PDB entry 8TUG | electron microscopy, 3.50 A resolution | chains A and B of the 16 polymer chains in the assembly

Chain A:
Molecule: DNA-directed RNA polymerase II subunit RPB1
Source organism: Saccharomyces cerevisiae
Notes: EC 2.7.7.6
UniProt: P04050 (RPB1_YEAST); residue numbers follow UniProt; this construct covers 1-1733
Sequence (1733 residues; row label = number of the first residue in the row):
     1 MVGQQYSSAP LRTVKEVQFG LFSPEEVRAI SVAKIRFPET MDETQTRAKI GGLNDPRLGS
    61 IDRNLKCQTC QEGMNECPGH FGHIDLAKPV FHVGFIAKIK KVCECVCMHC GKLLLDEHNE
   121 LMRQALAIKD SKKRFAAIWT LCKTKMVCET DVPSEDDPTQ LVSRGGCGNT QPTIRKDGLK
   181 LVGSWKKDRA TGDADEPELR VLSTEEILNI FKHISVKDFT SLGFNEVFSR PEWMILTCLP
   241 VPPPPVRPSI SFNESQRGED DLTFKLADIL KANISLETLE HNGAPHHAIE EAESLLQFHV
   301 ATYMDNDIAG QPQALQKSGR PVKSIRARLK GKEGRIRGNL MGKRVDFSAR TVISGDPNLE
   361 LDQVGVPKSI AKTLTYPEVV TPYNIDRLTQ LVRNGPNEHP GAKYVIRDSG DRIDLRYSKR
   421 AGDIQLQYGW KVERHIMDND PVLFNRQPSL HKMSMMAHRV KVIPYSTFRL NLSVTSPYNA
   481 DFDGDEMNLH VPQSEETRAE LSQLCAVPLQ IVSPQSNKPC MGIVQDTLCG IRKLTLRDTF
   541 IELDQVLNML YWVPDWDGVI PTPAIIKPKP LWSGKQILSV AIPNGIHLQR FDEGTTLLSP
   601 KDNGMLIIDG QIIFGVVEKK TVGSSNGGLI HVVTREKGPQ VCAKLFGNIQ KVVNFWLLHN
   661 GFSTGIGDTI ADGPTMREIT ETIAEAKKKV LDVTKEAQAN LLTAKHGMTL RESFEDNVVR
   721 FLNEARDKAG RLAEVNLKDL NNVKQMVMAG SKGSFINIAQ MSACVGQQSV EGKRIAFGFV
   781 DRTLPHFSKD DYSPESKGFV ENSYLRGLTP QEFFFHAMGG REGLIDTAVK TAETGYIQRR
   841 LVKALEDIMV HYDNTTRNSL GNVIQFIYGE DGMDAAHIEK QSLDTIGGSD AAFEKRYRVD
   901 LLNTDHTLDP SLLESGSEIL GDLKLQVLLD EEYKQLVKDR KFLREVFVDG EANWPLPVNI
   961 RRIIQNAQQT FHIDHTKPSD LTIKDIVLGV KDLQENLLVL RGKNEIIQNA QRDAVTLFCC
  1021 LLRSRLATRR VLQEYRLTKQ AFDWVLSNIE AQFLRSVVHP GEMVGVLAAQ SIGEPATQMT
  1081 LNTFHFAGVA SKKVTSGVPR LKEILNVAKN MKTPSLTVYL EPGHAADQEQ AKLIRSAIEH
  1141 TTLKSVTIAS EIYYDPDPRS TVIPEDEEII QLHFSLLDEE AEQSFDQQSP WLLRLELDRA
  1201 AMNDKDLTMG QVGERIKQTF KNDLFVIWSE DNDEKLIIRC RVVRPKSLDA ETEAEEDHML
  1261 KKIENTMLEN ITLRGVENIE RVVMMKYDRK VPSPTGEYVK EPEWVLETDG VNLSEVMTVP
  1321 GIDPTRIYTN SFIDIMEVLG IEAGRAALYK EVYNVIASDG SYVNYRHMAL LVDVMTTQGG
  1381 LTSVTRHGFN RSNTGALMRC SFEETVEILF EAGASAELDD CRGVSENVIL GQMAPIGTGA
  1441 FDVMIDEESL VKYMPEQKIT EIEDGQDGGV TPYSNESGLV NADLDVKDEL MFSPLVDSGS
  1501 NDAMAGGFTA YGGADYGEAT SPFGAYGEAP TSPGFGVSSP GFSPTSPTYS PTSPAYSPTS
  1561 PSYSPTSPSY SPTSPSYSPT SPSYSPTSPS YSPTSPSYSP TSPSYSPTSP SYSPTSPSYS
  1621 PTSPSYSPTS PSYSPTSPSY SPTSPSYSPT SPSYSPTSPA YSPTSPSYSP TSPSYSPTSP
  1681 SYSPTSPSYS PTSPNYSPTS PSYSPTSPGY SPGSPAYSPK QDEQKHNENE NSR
Disordered / not traced: 1-7, 42-44, 188-198, 1079-1096, 1158-1187, 1221-1224, 1243-1256, 1455-1733
Metal / ion sites: Zn2+ site 1: C67, C70, C77, H80; Zn2+ site 2: M108, C110, C167; Mg2+: D483, D485
Curated features (UniProtKB/Swiss-Prot):
  - region: P248 to D260 (Lid loop), N306 to K323 (Rudder loop), P810 to E822 (Bridging helix)
  - binding site (Zn(2+)): C67, C70, C77, H80, C107, C110, C148, C167
  - binding site (Mg(2+)): D481, D483, D485
  - modified residue: T1471 (Phosphothreonine)
  - cross-link (Glycyl lysine isopeptide (Lys-Gly)): K695 (interchain with G-Cter in ubiquitin), K1246 (interchain with G-Cter in ubiquitin), K1350 (interchain with G-Cter in ubiquitin)

Chain B:
Molecule: DNA-directed RNA polymerase subunit beta
Source organism: Saccharomyces cerevisiae
Notes: EC 2.7.7.6
UniProt: A0A6A5Q4H2 (A0A6A5Q4H2_YEASX); residues 1-1224 here = UniProt positions 1-1224
Sequence (1224 residues; numbered 1 to 1224; the number before each row is that of its first residue):
     1 MSDLANSEKY YDEDPYGFED ESAPITAEDS WAVISAFFRE KGLVSQQLDS FNQFVDYTLQ
    61 DIICEDSTLI LEQLAQHTTE SDNISRKYEI SFGKIYVTKP MVNESDGVTH ALYPQEARLR
   121 NLTYSSGLFV DVKKRTYEAI DVPGRELKYE LIAEESEDDS ESGKVFIGRL PIMLRSKNCY
   181 LSEATESDLY KLKECPFDMG GYFIINGSEK VLIAQERSAG NIVQVFKKAA PSPISHVAEI
   241 RSALEKGSRF ISTLQVKLYG REGSSARTIK ATLPYIKQDI PIVIIFRALG IIPDGEILEH
   301 ICYDVNDWQM LEMLKPCVED GFVIQDRETA LDFIGRRGTA LGIKKEKRIQ YAKDILQKEF
   361 LPHITQLEGF ESRKAFFLGY MINRLLLCAL DRKDQDDRDH FGKKRLDLAG PLLAQLFKTL
   421 FKKLTKDIFR YMQRTVEEAH DFNMKLAINA KTITSGLKYA LATGNWGEQK KAMSSRAGVS
   481 QVLNRYTYSS TLSHLRRTNT PIGRDGKLAK PRQLHNTHWG LVCPAETPEG QACGLVKNLS
   541 LMSCISVGTD PMPIITFLSE WGMEPLEDYV PHQSPDATRV FVNGVWHGVH RNPARLMETL
   601 RTLRRKGDIN PEVSMIRDIR EKELKIFTDA GRVYRPLFIV EDDESLGHKE LKVRKGHIAK
   661 LMATEYQDIE GGFEDVEEYT WSSLLNEGLV EYIDAEEEES ILIAMQPEDL EPAEANEEND
   721 LDVDPAKRIR VSHHATTFTH CEIHPSMILG VAASIIPFPD HNQSPRNTYQ SAMGKQAMGV
   781 FLTNYNVRMD TMANILYYPQ KPLGTTRAME YLKFRELPAG QNAIVAIACY SGYNQEDSMI
   841 MNQSSIDRGL FRSLFFRSYM DQEKKYGMSI TETFEKPQRT NTLRMKHGTY DKLDDDGLIA
   901 PGVRVSGEDV IIGKTTPISP DEEELGQRTA YHSKRDASTP LRSTENGIVD QVLVTTNQDG
   961 LKFVKVRVRT TKIPQIGDKF ASRHGQKGTI GITYRREDMP FTAEGIVPDL IINPHAIPSR
  1021 MTVAHLIECL LSKVAALSGN EGDASPFTDI TVEGISKLLR EHGYQSRGFE VMYNGHTGKK
  1081 LMAQIFFGPT YYQRLRHMVD DKIHARARGP MQVLTRQPVE GRSRDGGLRF GEMERDCMIA
  1141 HGAASFLKER LMEASDAFRV HICGICGLMT VIAKLNHNQF ECKGCDNKID IYQIHIPYAA
  1201 KLLFQELMAM NITPRLYTDR SRDF
Disordered / not traced: 1-19, 73-86, 140-161, 244-251, 340-346, 436-441, 468-475, 503-513, 673-676, 717-735, 880-944
Metal / ion sites: Zn2+: C1163, C1166, C1182, C1185

How chain A and chain B interact:
Residue-residue contacts (340):
  S8(A) - Q1193(B)  hydrogen bond
  A9(A) - Q1193(B)
  P10(A) - I1191(B)
  P10(A) - Y1192(B)
  P10(A) - Q1193(B)  hydrogen bond (backbone-backbone)
  L11(A) - Q1193(B)
  L11(A) - H1195(B)
  R12(A) - Y1192(B)
  R12(A) - Q1193(B)  hydrogen bond (backbone-backbone)
  R12(A) - T1218(B)
  T13(A) - T1218(B)
  V14(A) - I1194(B)  hydrophobic
  K15(A) - Y1217(B)  hydrogen bond (backbone-backbone)
  K15(A) - T1218(B)  hydrogen bond (side chain-backbone)
  K15(A) - R1220(B)  hydrogen bond (backbone-side chain)
  E16(A) - L1216(B)
  E16(A) - Y1217(B)  hydrogen bond (backbone-backbone)
  E16(A) - D1219(B)
  E16(A) - R1220(B)
  E16(A) - S1221(B)  hydrogen bond (side chain-backbone)
  V17(A) - R1215(B)
  V17(A) - L1216(B)  hydrophobic
  Q18(A) - T1213(B)
  Q18(A) - P1214(B)
  Q18(A) - R1215(B)  hydrogen bond (backbone-backbone)
  F19(A) - T1213(B)
  G20(A) - I1212(B)
  G20(A) - T1213(B)  hydrogen bond (backbone-side chain)
  L21(A) - N1211(B)
  L21(A) - I1212(B)  hydrophobic
  L21(A) - T1213(B)  hydrogen bond (backbone-side chain)
  F22(A) - M1208(B)
  F22(A) - N1211(B)
  F22(A) - I1212(B)
  F22(A) - T1213(B)
  E26(A) - R1215(B)  salt bridge
  A29(A) - K1183(B)
  A29(A) - G1184(B)
  I30(A) - T1170(B)
  I30(A) - K1183(B)
  Q68(A) - I1172(B)
  T69(A) - K1174(B)
  E72(A) - L1175(B)
  M74(A) - R1116(B)  hydrogen bond (backbone-side chain)
  N75(A) - R1116(B)  hydrogen bond (backbone-side chain)
  N75(A) - F1158(B)
  E76(A) - R1159(B)  salt bridge
  P78(A) - K1201(B)
  G79(A) - Q1205(B)
  F81(A) - Q1205(B)
  F81(A) - M1208(B)  hydrophobic
  F81(A) - A1209(B)
  H92(A) - M1210(B)  hydrogen bond (side chain-backbone)
  H92(A) - N1211(B)
  F95(A) - I1212(B)  hydrophobic
  F228(A) - R1215(B)
  W233(A) - N1211(B)
  L236(A) - N1211(B)
  P240(A) - M1208(B)
  P242(A) - A1209(B)
  P243(A) - Q1205(B)
  P245(A) - L1114(B)
  P245(A) - Y1198(B)
  V246(A) - Q1205(B)
  V246(A) - E1206(B)
  P248(A) - V1113(B)  hydrophobic
  P248(A) - L1114(B)  hydrophobic
  E254(A) - K865(B)  salt bridge
  Q256(A) - K865(B)
  M304(A) - M1210(B)
  I325(A) - E1206(B)
  I325(A) - M1210(B)  hydrophobic
  R328(A) - L1114(B)
  R328(A) - E1206(B)  salt bridge
  L329(A) - L1203(B)  hydrophobic
  L329(A) - E1206(B)
  K332(A) - E1132(B)
  R335(A) - L1114(B)
  R335(A) - E1206(B)
  R337(A) - R1129(B)  hydrogen bond (backbone-side chain)
  G338(A) - R1129(B)  hydrogen bond (backbone-side chain)
  N339(A) - T1115(B)
  N339(A) - Q1117(B)  hydrogen bond
  N339(A) - A1199(B)
  L340(A) - A1199(B)  hydrophobic
  L340(A) - A1200(B)
  L340(A) - L1203(B)  hydrophobic
  M341(A) - R1135(B)
  G342(A) - R1129(B)  hydrogen bond (backbone-side chain)
  G342(A) - F1130(B)
  K343(A) - Q1117(B)
  K343(A) - R1129(B)
  K343(A) - F1130(B)  hydrogen bond (backbone-backbone)
  K343(A) - L1151(B)  hydrogen bond (side chain-backbone)
  K343(A) - S1155(B)
  K343(A) - D1156(B)  salt bridge
  K343(A) - P1197(B)
  R344(A) - P1118(B)
  R344(A) - E1120(B)  salt bridge
  R344(A) - G1127(B)  hydrogen bond (side chain-backbone)
  R344(A) - L1128(B)
  R344(A) - R1129(B)
  R344(A) - S1155(B)  hydrogen bond (backbone-side chain)
  V345(A) - P1118(B)
  V345(A) - G1127(B)
  V345(A) - L1128(B)  hydrogen bond (backbone-backbone)
  V345(A) - F1130(B)  hydrophobic
  V345(A) - R1150(B)
  D346(A) - R1106(B)
  D346(A) - R1108(B)
  D346(A) - R1150(B)  hydrogen bond (backbone-side chain)
  D346(A) - A1154(B)
  F347(A) - R1106(B)  hydrogen bond (backbone-backbone)
  F347(A) - A1107(B)  hydrophobic
  F347(A) - R1108(B)
  F347(A) - R1150(B)
  S348(A) - A1105(B)
  S348(A) - R1106(B)  hydrogen bond (backbone-backbone)
  S348(A) - L1128(B)
  A349(A) - H1104(B)
  A349(A) - A1105(B)  hydrophobic
  R350(A) - K1102(B)
  R350(A) - I1103(B)
  R350(A) - H1104(B)  hydrogen bond (backbone-backbone)
  R350(A) - L1128(B)
  T351(A) - I1103(B)
  G355(A) - Y833(B)
  D356(A) - Y833(B)  hydrogen bond
  P357(A) - G832(B)
  P357(A) - Y833(B)
  N358(A) - Y833(B)  hydrogen bond
  I370(A) - I1103(B)  hydrophobic
  T373(A) - A1105(B)
  T373(A) - A1107(B)
  L374(A) - R1106(B)
  R412(A) - R1108(B)
  L443(A) - M1138(B)  hydrophobic
  L443(A) - F1146(B)  hydrophobic
  N445(A) - E1134(B)
  Q447(A) - E1134(B)  hydrogen bond
  S449(A) - M1133(B)
  S449(A) - C1137(B)
  H451(A) - C1137(B)  hydrogen bond (backbone-side chain)
  K452(A) - H1141(B)
  M455(A) - E1134(B)
  M455(A) - C1137(B)  hydrophobic
  M455(A) - M1138(B)  hydrophobic
  M455(A) - H1141(B)  hydrogen bond (backbone-side chain)
  Y465(A) - I976(B)  hydrophobic
  S466(A) - Q975(B)  hydrogen bond
  S466(A) - V1099(B)
  T467(A) - I976(B)
  R469(A) - Y833(B)
  R469(A) - I976(B)
  R469(A) - G991(B)  hydrogen bond (side chain-backbone)
  L472(A) - Q835(B)
  L472(A) - E836(B)
  T475(A) - E836(B)  hydrogen bond
  D481(A) - E836(B)
  D481(A) - D837(B)
  F482(A) - E836(B)
  F482(A) - S838(B)
  F482(A) - T989(B)  hydrogen bond (backbone-side chain)
  D483(A) - D837(B)
  D483(A) - K979(B)  hydrogen bond (backbone-side chain)
  G484(A) - T989(B)
  E486(A) - K1102(B)  salt bridge
  N488(A) - L1128(B)
  H490(A) - F1130(B)
  H490(A) - R1150(B)  hydrogen bond
  V491(A) - R1150(B)  hydrogen bond (backbone-side chain)
  P492(A) - F1146(B)  hydrophobic
  Q493(A) - E1149(B)  hydrogen bond (backbone-side chain)
  T497(A) - S1145(B)
  T497(A) - F1146(B)
  T497(A) - E1149(B)
  E500(A) - A1143(B)
  E500(A) - A1144(B)
  E500(A) - S1145(B)  hydrogen bond
  L501(A) - F1146(B)  hydrophobic
  L504(A) - H1141(B)
  C505(A) - M1138(B)  hydrophobic
  C505(A) - H1141(B)
  Q510(A) - H1141(B)
  Q525(A) - Q835(B)  hydrogen bond (side chain-backbone)
  Q525(A) - E836(B)  hydrogen bond
  Q525(A) - N1013(B)
  D526(A) - C829(B)  hydrogen bond
  D526(A) - Q835(B)  hydrogen bond (backbone-side chain)
  D526(A) - N1013(B)  hydrogen bond
  D526(A) - H1015(B)  salt bridge
  T527(A) - Q835(B)
  C529(A) - H1015(B)
  N654(A) - Q835(B)
  L657(A) - C829(B)  hydrophobic
  L658(A) - Y830(B)
  L658(A) - N1074(B)  hydrogen bond (backbone-side chain)
  L658(A) - H1076(B)
  L658(A) - L1081(B)
  H659(A) - N1074(B)  hydrogen bond
  H659(A) - T1077(B)
  H659(A) - L1081(B)
  N660(A) - L1081(B)
  N660(A) - M1082(B)  hydrogen bond (backbone-backbone)
  N660(A) - A1083(B)  hydrogen bond (backbone-backbone)
  G661(A) - A1083(B)
  F662(A) - A828(B)
  F662(A) - C829(B)  hydrogen bond (backbone-backbone)
  F662(A) - P1014(B)
  S663(A) - I827(B)  hydrogen bond (side chain-backbone)
  S663(A) - A828(B)
  S663(A) - P1014(B)
  S663(A) - Q1084(B)
  S663(A) - I1085(B)
  S663(A) - F1086(B)  hydrogen bond (side chain-backbone)
  T664(A) - I827(B)
  T664(A) - P1014(B)
  T664(A) - I1017(B)
  T664(A) - F1069(B)
  T664(A) - F1086(B)
  G665(A) - L1026(B)
  I666(A) - V1023(B)  hydrophobic
  I666(A) - L1026(B)  hydrophobic
  I666(A) - I1027(B)  hydrophobic
  I666(A) - V1052(B)  hydrophobic
  G667(A) - R1067(B)
  D668(A) - F1069(B)
  I670(A) - R1067(B)
  M746(A) - H1015(B)
  M746(A) - P1018(B)  hydrophobic
  S751(A) - H1015(B)  hydrogen bond
  K752(A) - H1015(B)
  K752(A) - S1019(B)
  N757(A) - P1018(B)  hydrogen bond (side chain-backbone)
  N757(A) - S1019(B)
  N757(A) - M1021(B)
  Q760(A) - M1021(B)
  M761(A) - M1021(B)  hydrophobic
  A776(A) - N516(B)
  G778(A) - H400(B)
  G778(A) - H515(B)
  G778(A) - N516(B)
  F779(A) - N516(B)
  F779(A) - T517(B)
  F779(A) - E698(B)
  F779(A) - E699(B)
  V780(A) - E699(B)  hydrogen bond (backbone-side chain)
  R782(A) - N516(B)
  R782(A) - E698(B)  hydrogen bond (side chain-backbone)
  R782(A) - E699(B)  hydrogen bond (side chain-backbone)
  R782(A) - S700(B)
  R782(A) - I701(B)  hydrogen bond (side chain-backbone)
  T783(A) - N516(B)  hydrogen bond (backbone-side chain)
  L784(A) - W519(B)  hydrophobic
  P785(A) - E698(B)
  P785(A) - I701(B)
  P785(A) - L702(B)
  P785(A) - I703(B)  hydrogen bond (backbone-backbone)
  H786(A) - W519(B)  hydrogen bond
  H786(A) - L702(B)
  H786(A) - I703(B)  hydrogen bond (side chain-backbone)
  H786(A) - M705(B)
  H786(A) - E742(B)
  Y804(A) - H761(B)  hydrogen bond (backbone-side chain)
  Y804(A) - N762(B)
  Y804(A) - Q763(B)
  Y804(A) - M1021(B)  hydrophobic
  Y804(A) - V1023(B)
  L805(A) - H761(B)  hydrogen bond (backbone-side chain)
  L805(A) - V1023(B)  hydrophobic
  L805(A) - V1052(B)  hydrophobic
  R806(A) - H761(B)
  G807(A) - D760(B)
  G807(A) - H761(B)  hydrogen bond (backbone-side chain)
  L808(A) - D760(B)  hydrogen bond (backbone-backbone)
  L808(A) - F1047(B)
  T809(A) - F1047(B)
  P810(A) - W519(B)
  P810(A) - M705(B)  hydrophobic
  P810(A) - P745(B)  hydrophobic
  P810(A) - F1047(B)  hydrophobic
  Q811(A) - M705(B)
  F813(A) - L749(B)  hydrophobic
  F813(A) - P759(B)
  F813(A) - D760(B)
  F813(A) - N767(B)
  F813(A) - F1047(B)  hydrophobic
  F814(A) - N516(B)
  F814(A) - W519(B)  hydrophobic
  F814(A) - P524(B)  hydrophobic
  H816(A) - Q763(B)
  H816(A) - S764(B)  hydrogen bond (side chain-backbone)
  A817(A) - S764(B)
  M818(A) - L514(B)
  M818(A) - N516(B)
  G820(A) - S764(B)  hydrogen bond (backbone-side chain)
  R821(A) - L514(B)
  R821(A) - G534(B)
  L824(A) - T768(B)
  L824(A) - Y769(B)
  A828(A) - G530(B)
  V842(A) - D1136(B)
  K843(A) - R1135(B)
  E846(A) - R1135(B)  salt bridge
  E846(A) - D1136(B)
  M1063(A) - I1139(B)
  V1066(A) - D1136(B)
  V1066(A) - I1139(B)  hydrophobic
  Q1070(A) - D1136(B)
  Q1070(A) - C1137(B)
  Q1070(A) - A1140(B)
  N1265(A) - G263(B)  hydrogen bond (side chain-backbone)
  E1269(A) - R261(B)  salt bridge
  F1410(A) - M1210(B)  hydrophobic
  F1410(A) - I1212(B)  hydrophobic
  D1420(A) - R1220(B)  hydrogen bond (backbone-side chain)
  R1422(A) - R1220(B)
  V1424(A) - I1139(B)  hydrophobic
  V1428(A) - L1147(B)  hydrophobic
  V1428(A) - L1151(B)  hydrophobic
  I1429(A) - P1197(B)
  I1429(A) - A1200(B)
  L1430(A) - H1195(B)
  L1430(A) - I1196(B)
  L1430(A) - P1197(B)
  L1430(A) - F1204(B)  hydrophobic
  G1431(A) - K1148(B)
  G1431(A) - M1152(B)
  G1431(A) - P1197(B)
  M1433(A) - A1144(B)  hydrophobic
  M1433(A) - S1145(B)
  M1433(A) - K1148(B)
  A1434(A) - A1144(B)
  I1436(A) - I1139(B)  hydrophobic
  I1436(A) - A1144(B)
  G1437(A) - G1142(B)
  T1438(A) - G1142(B)  hydrogen bond (backbone-backbone)
  T1438(A) - A1144(B)  hydrogen bond (side chain-backbone)
  T1438(A) - S1145(B)
  G1439(A) - A1144(B)
Also at the interface, not in a pair above, chain A (196 interface residues in all): Q71, H80, Y303, R326, I336, V352, I353, S354, P367, S369, P448, S454, V524, Q545, T669, N742, F777, F787, S788, G819, I825, E1062, K1144, V1406, L1409, Q1432
Also at the interface, not in a pair above, chain B (171 interface residues in all): H518, E529, C533, P765, S831, N834, G977, K987, G988, I992, R1020, K1079, Q1112, V1119, G1131, H1161, A1173, N1176, N1178, F1180, L1202, L1207

Overview:
The interface between chain A and chain B involves 196 residues on one side and 171 on the other; the contacts
include 73 hydrogen bonds and 10 salt bridges. Among the polar pairs are E26(A)-R1215(B), E76(A)-R1159(B) and
E254(A)-K865(B).
Chain A is DNA-directed RNA polymerase II subunit RPB1 and chain B is DNA-directed RNA polymerase subunit
beta, both from Saccharomyces cerevisiae; the structure, Cryo-EM structure of CPD-stalled Pol II in complex
with Rad26 (engaged state), was determined by electron microscopy, deposited together with 8TVP, 8TVQ, 8TVS,
8TVV, 8TVW, 8TVX and 8TVY.
